4LFK - chains A and D of the 4 polymer chains in the assembly; structure by X-ray diffraction, 1.96 A resolution.

== Chain A ==
Protein: Galactose-6-phosphate isomerase subunit A
Source organism: Lactobacillus rhamnosus
Notes: EC 5.3.1.26
UniProt: C7TGZ6 (C7TGZ6_LACRL); residues 1-142 here = UniProt positions 1-142
Chain sequence (162 residues; row label = number of the first residue in the row; numbers below 1 keep their minus sign (Met-19 is residue -19)):
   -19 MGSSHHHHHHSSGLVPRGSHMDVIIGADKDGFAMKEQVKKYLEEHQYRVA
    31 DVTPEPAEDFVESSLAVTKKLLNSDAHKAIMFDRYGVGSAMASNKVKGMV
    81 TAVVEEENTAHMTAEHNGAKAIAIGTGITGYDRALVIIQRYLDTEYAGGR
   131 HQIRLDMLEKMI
Unresolved in the structure: -19 to 0
Sequence notes: expression tag (-19 to 0)
Reported in the primary citation:
  - higher-order assembly contacts with a neighbouring Galactose-6-phosphate isomerase subunit B: Val67, Met71, Asn74, Val83, Glu85, Glu86, Thr89, Met92, Thr93, Ile133, Met137, Leu138, Met141
  - mutagenesis - H96A (25-fold), N97A: decreased catalytic activity
  - catalytic residues: His96 (proposed by the authors, not directly observed)

== Chain D ==
Protein: Galactose-6-phosphate isomerase subunit B
Source organism: Lactobacillus rhamnosus
Notes: EC 5.3.1.26
UniProt: C7TGZ5 (C7TGZ5_LACRL); residues 1-172 here = UniProt positions 1-172
Chain sequence (172 residues; each row starts with the number of its first residue):
     1 MIIAIGNDHIVTMQKIEISNMLKDMGYTVIDEGTYDTHRTHYPIYGKKVA
    51 EDVADGRADLGIVMCGTGIGISTAADKNEGIRAAMCDDVTSAVYAREQLN
   101 ANVLGIGGAVVGVHLIQDIVKAYLDATYKETPENKKLIDKIDNIAKPNPD
   151 QKDNPHFFDAELEKWAEGVYHD
Reported in the primary citation:
  - mutagenesis - T67A (20-fold): decreased catalytic activity
  - mutagenesis - D8N, H9A, C65A: abolished catalytic activity
  - catalytic residues: Cys65, Thr67 (citing earlier work)

== Chain A / chain D interface ==
Pairs across the interface (15):
  Glu86(A) - Leu115(D)
  Glu87(A) - Asp88(D)
  Glu87(A) - Val89(D)  hydrogen bond (side chain-backbone)
  Glu87(A) - Thr90(D)  hydrogen bond
  Glu87(A) - Asp118(D)
  Asn88(A) - His114(D)
  Asn88(A) - Leu115(D)
  Asn88(A) - Asp118(D)
  His91(A) - Asp118(D)  salt bridge
  Asp112(A) - Thr90(D)
  Arg113(A) - Asp88(D)
  Arg113(A) - Thr90(D)
  Val116(A) - Thr90(D)
  Arg120(A) - Val89(D)
  Arg120(A) - Asp118(D)  salt bridge
Interface residues without a listed pair, chain D (8 interface residues in all): Asp87, Ala122

== Summary ==
Chain A and chain D each contribute 8 residues to their interface; the contacts include 2 hydrogen bonds and 2
salt bridges. Among the polar pairs are His91(A)-Asp118(D), Arg120(A)-Asp118(D) and Glu87(A)-Val89(D). The
paper reports catalytic residues His96(A) and Cys65(D) among others; D8N, H9A and C65A of chain D abolish
catalytic activity; 6 substitutions were tested in all.
Here chain A is Galactose-6-phosphate isomerase subunit A and chain D is Galactose-6-phosphate isomerase
subunit B, both from Lactobacillus rhamnosus. Entry 4LFK (Crystal Structure of D-galactose-6-phosphate
isomerase in a substrate-free form) was determined by X-ray diffraction together with 4LFL and 4LFM from the
same study.
